Entry 1IPJ (X-ray diffraction, 2.70 A resolution); this record covers chains A and C of the 3 polymer chains in the assembly.

# Chain A (and C)
Name: Beta-conglycinin, beta chain
Source organism: Glycine max
Notes: chain C of this document is another copy of the same molecule, construct and numbering; everything in this record applies to it too
Reference sequence: P25974 (GLCB_SOYBN); residues 2-417 here correspond to UniProt positions 24-439 (UniProt number = residue number + 22)
Amino-acid sequence (416 residues; row label = number of the first residue in the row):
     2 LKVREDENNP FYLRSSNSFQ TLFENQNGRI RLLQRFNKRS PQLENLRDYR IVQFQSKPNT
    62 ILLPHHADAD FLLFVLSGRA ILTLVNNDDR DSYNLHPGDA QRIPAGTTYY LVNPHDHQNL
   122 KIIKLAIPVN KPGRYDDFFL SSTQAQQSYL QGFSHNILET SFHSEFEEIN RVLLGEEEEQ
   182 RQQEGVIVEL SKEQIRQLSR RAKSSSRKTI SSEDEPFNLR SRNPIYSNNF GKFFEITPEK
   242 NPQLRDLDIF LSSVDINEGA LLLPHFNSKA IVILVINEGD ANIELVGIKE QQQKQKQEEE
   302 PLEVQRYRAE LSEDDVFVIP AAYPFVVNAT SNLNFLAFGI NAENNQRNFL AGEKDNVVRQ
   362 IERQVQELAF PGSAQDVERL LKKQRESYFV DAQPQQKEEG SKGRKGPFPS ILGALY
Not modelled in the structure: 2-8, 177-182, 193-202, 291-302, 394-417 (chain C: 2-8, 178-180, 290-303, 394-417)
Construct notes: conflict Leu14 (Phe36 in P25974), Gly29 (Val51 in P25974), Leu175 (Phe197 in P25974)
Curated features (UniProtKB/Swiss-Prot):
  - region: Pro408 to Tyr417 (Necessary for sorting to protein storage vacuole)
  - glycosylation: Asn329 (N-linked (GlcNAc...) asparagine)
Glycans and other covalent adducts: N-acetylglucosamine (NAG) linked to Asn329
Small-molecule neighbours: N-acetylglucosamine (NAG; 2-acetamido-2-deoxy-beta-D-glucopyranose): Ser155, Asn157, Ile158

# How chain A and chain C interact
Residue-residue contacts - 103 pairs, chain A then chain C:
  Gln43(A) - Lys132(C)
  Glu45(A) - Arg48(C)  salt bridge
  Glu45(A) - Pro133(C)
  Asn46(A) - Val130(C)  hydrogen bond (side chain-backbone)
  Asn46(A) - Asn131(C)  hydrogen bond (side chain-backbone)
  Asn46(A) - Pro133(C)
  Leu264(A) - Ser162(C)
  Pro265(A) - Phe154(C)  hydrophobic
  Pro265(A) - Ser162(C)
  Phe267(A) - His67(C)
  Phe267(A) - Gly107(C)
  Ser269(A) - Ala106(C)
  Ser269(A) - Gly107(C)  hydrogen bond (backbone-backbone)
  Lys270(A) - Val130(C)
  Ile272(A) - Asn131(C)
  Glu285(A) - Phe154(C)
  Glu285(A) - Ser155(C)  hydrogen bond (side chain-backbone)
  Glu285(A) - Ile158(C)
  Val287(A) - Tyr150(C)
  Val287(A) - Gly153(C)
  Ile289(A) - Asp137(C)
  Ile289(A) - Asp138(C)
  Ile289(A) - Phe139(C)  hydrophobic
  Leu303(A) - Asp138(C)
  Leu303(A) - Ala146(C)  hydrogen bond (backbone-backbone)
  Leu303(A) - Gln147(C)
  Leu303(A) - Gln148(C)  hydrogen bond (backbone-backbone)
  Glu304(A) - Gln148(C)
  Val305(A) - Gln148(C)  hydrogen bond (backbone-side chain)
  Val305(A) - Ser149(C)
  Val305(A) - Tyr150(C)  hydrophobic
  Val305(A) - Gly153(C)
  Arg307(A) - Gly153(C)  hydrogen bond (side chain-backbone)
  Arg307(A) - Phe154(C)
  Arg307(A) - Ser155(C)
  Pro321(A) - Asn131(C)
  Ala322(A) - Asp69(C)
  Ala322(A) - Asn131(C)  hydrogen bond (backbone-side chain)
  Ala323(A) - His67(C)  hydrogen bond (backbone-side chain)
  Ala323(A) - Asp69(C)
  Tyr324(A) - Asn131(C)
  Tyr324(A) - Phe139(C)  hydrophobic
  Pro325(A) - Tyr150(C)  hydrophobic
  Pro325(A) - Phe154(C)  hydrophobic
  Val327(A) - Ile158(C)  hydrophobic
  Gln347(A) - Asn88(C)
  Arg348(A) - Asn88(C)
  Asn349(A) - Asn88(C)
  Asn349(A) - Gly107(C)
  Leu351(A) - Tyr150(C)  hydrophobic
  Leu351(A) - Leu151(C)  hydrophobic
  Ala352(A) - Ser162(C)
  Asp356(A) - Asn88(C)
  Asn357(A) - Asn88(C)
  Val358(A) - Val86(C)  hydrophobic
  Val358(A) - Asn87(C)
  Gln361(A) - Asn87(C)
  Gln361(A) - Asp89(C)
  Gln361(A) - Asp90(C)  hydrogen bond (side chain-backbone)
  Gln361(A) - Arg91(C)  hydrogen bond (backbone-side chain)
  Ile362(A) - Pro65(C)  hydrophobic
  Ile362(A) - Leu141(C)  hydrophobic
  Glu363(A) - Arg91(C)
  Glu363(A) - Tyr111(C)  hydrogen bond
  Glu363(A) - Leu199(C)
  Gln365(A) - Gln195(C)  hydrogen bond (backbone-side chain)
  Gln365(A) - Gln198(C)  hydrogen bond
  Val366(A) - Ile62(C)  hydrophobic
  Val366(A) - Pro65(C)  hydrophobic
  Leu369(A) - Gln184(C)
  Leu369(A) - Val189(C)  hydrophobic
  Leu369(A) - Leu191(C)  hydrophobic
  Leu369(A) - Gln195(C)
  Ala370(A) - Ser142(C)
  Ala370(A) - Ser143(C)  hydrogen bond (backbone-backbone)
  Phe371(A) - Leu141(C)  hydrophobic
  Phe371(A) - Val173(C)
  Phe371(A) - Leu174(C)
  Pro372(A) - Arg172(C)
  Pro372(A) - Val173(C)
  Pro372(A) - Leu174(C)
  Pro372(A) - Leu175(C)
  Pro372(A) - Gly176(C)
  Pro372(A) - Arg182(C)  hydrogen bond (backbone-side chain)
  Gly373(A) - Val173(C)  hydrogen bond (backbone-backbone)
  Gly373(A) - Arg182(C)
  Val378(A) - Val173(C)  hydrophobic
  Val378(A) - Leu174(C)  hydrophobic
  Leu381(A) - Ser165(C)
  Leu381(A) - Ile170(C)  hydrophobic
  Leu381(A) - Leu174(C)  hydrophobic
  Leu382(A) - Phe163(C)  hydrophobic
  Lys384(A) - Phe163(C)
  Lys384(A) - His164(C)  hydrogen bond (backbone-side chain)
  Lys384(A) - Ser165(C)  hydrogen bond
  Lys384(A) - Glu169(C)  salt bridge
  Gln385(A) - Thr161(C)  hydrogen bond (side chain-backbone)
  Gln385(A) - Ser162(C)  hydrogen bond (side chain-backbone)
  Gln385(A) - Phe163(C)
  Gln385(A) - His164(C)
  Val391(A) - Thr161(C)
  Asp392(A) - Thr161(C)
  Ala393(A) - Thr161(C)
Also at the interface, not in a pair above, chain A (53 interface residues in all): Leu262, Gly288, Phe326, Val359, Asp377
Also at the interface, not in a pair above, chain C (62 interface residues in all): Leu64, Ala68, Thr84, Ser93, Thr109, Gln152, Asn171, Gln183, Glu190

# Summary
53 residues of chain A and 62 residues of chain C are in contact; the contacts include 22 hydrogen bonds and 2
salt bridges. Polar pairs include Glu45(A)-Arg48(C), Lys384(A)-Glu169(C) and Asn46(A)-Val130(C). Bound to
chain A: N-acetylglucosamine. N-acetylglucosamine is covalently linked to Asn329(A).
Chain A and chain C are both Beta-conglycinin, beta chain (Glycine max); the structure, Crystal structures of
recombinant and native soybean beta-conglycinin beta homotrimers complexes with N-acetyl-D-glucosamine, was
determined by X-ray diffraction, deposited together with 1IPK.
